Entry 1IKF (X-ray diffraction, 2.50 A resolution); this record covers chains H and C of the 3 polymer chains in the assembly.

== Chain H ==
Name: IGG1-kappa R45-45-11 fab (heavy chain)
From: Homo sapiens
Notes: antibody fragment or engineered binder
Sequence (228 residues; numbered 1 to 228; the number before each row is that of its first residue):
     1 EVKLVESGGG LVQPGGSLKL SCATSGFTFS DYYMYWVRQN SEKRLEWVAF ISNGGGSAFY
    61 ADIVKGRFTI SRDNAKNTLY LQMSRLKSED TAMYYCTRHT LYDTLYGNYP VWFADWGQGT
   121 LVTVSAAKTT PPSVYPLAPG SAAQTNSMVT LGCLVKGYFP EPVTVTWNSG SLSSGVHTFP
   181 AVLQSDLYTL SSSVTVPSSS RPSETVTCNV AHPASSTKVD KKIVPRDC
Cystine bridges: Cys22-Cys96, Cys153-Cys208

== Chain C ==
Name: Cyclosporin A
Sequence (11 residues; numbered 501 to 511; the number before each row is that of its first residue):
   501 ALLVTAGLVL A
Glycans and other covalent adducts: covalent link Ala501-Ala511
Modified residues: Ala501 (D-alanine; DAL); Leu502, Leu503, Leu508, Leu510 (N-methylleucine; MLE); Val504 (N-methylvaline; MVA); Thr505 (4-methyl-4-[(E)-2-butenyl]-4,N-methyl-threonine; BMT); Ala506 (alpha-aminobutyric acid; ABA); Gly507 (sarcosine; SAR)

== How chain H and chain C interact ==
Contacting residue pairs - 24 pairs, chain H then chain C:
  Asp31(H) with Leu502(C)
  Tyr33(H) with Leu502(C), hydrogen bond (side chain-backbone); Val504(C)
  Tyr35(H) with Val504(C)
  Phe50(H) with Thr505(C)
  Asn53(H) with Leu502(C)
  His99(H) with Leu502(C); Val504(C)
  Leu101(H) with Leu503(C); Val509(C), hydrophobic
  Thr104(H) with Leu508(C)
  Tyr106(H) with Leu510(C)
  Gly107(H) with Leu508(C); Val509(C); Leu510(C)
  Asn108(H) with Gly507(C); Leu508(C); Val509(C), hydrogen bond (backbone-backbone); Leu510(C), hydrogen bond (side chain-backbone)
  Tyr109(H) with Leu508(C)
  Pro110(H) with Thr505(C); Gly507(C)
  Trp112(H) with Val504(C); Thr505(C), hydrogen bond (side chain-backbone)
Interface residues without a listed pair, chain C (10 interface residues in all): Ala501, Ala506

== Overview ==
14 residues of chain H face 10 of chain C across their interface; the contacts include 4 hydrogen bonds. Among
the polar pairs are Tyr33(H)-Leu502(C), Asn108(H)-Leu510(C) and Trp112(H)-Thr505(C).
Here chain H is IGG1-kappa R45-45-11 fab (heavy chain) (Homo sapiens) and chain C is Cyclosporin A. Entry 1IKF
(A conformation of cyclosporin A in aqueous environment revealed by the X-ray structure of a cyclosporin-fab
...) was determined by X-ray diffraction.
